Entry 8UT8 (electron microscopy, 3.20 A resolution); this record covers chains B and F of the 8 polymer chains in the assembly.

[Chain B (and F)]
Molecule: Hemagglutinin HA2 chain
Organism: Influenza A virus
Notes: chain F of this document is another copy of the same molecule, construct and numbering; everything in this record applies to it too
UniProt: A0A881CR78 (A0A881CR78_9INFA); residues -3 to 174 here correspond to UniProt positions 336-513 (UniProt number = residue number + 339)
Chain sequence (231 residues; numbered -3 to 227; the number before each row is that of its first residue; numbers below 1 keep their minus sign (Pro-3 is residue -3)):
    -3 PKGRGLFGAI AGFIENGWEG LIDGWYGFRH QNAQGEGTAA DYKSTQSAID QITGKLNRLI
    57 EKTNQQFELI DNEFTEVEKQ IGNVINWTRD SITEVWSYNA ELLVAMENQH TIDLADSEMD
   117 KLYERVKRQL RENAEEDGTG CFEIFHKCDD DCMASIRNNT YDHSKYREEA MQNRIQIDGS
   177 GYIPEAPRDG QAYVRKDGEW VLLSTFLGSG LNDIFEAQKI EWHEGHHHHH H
Not modelled in the structure: -3 to 4, 172-227
Differences from the reference sequence: conflict Thr71 (Asn410 in A0A881CR78); expression tag (175-227)
Disulfide bonds: Cys144-Cys148
Covalently attached groups: N-acetylglucosamine (NAG) linked to Asn82, Asn154

[Interface between chain B and chain F]
Residue-residue contacts (35):
  Arg54(B) - Leu98(F)
  Glu57(B) - Tyr94(F)
  Thr59(B) - Glu90(F)  hydrogen bond
  Gln61(B) - Asp86(F)  hydrogen bond
  Gln61(B) - Glu90(F)
  Phe63(B) - Trp83(F)
  Phe63(B) - Asp86(F)
  Phe63(B) - Ser87(F)
  Phe63(B) - Glu90(F)
  Ile66(B) - Asn79(F)
  Ile66(B) - Val80(F)  hydrophobic
  Ile66(B) - Trp83(F)  hydrophobic
  Ile77(B) - Gln76(F)
  Ile77(B) - Ile77(F)  hydrophobic
  Thr84(B) - Trp83(F)
  Thr84(B) - Thr84(F)
  Arg85(B) - Trp83(F)
  Ile88(B) - Ser87(F)
  Val91(B) - Val91(F)  hydrophobic
  Trp92(B) - Glu90(F)
  Trp92(B) - Val91(F)
  Trp92(B) - Tyr94(F)  hydrophobic
  Asn95(B) - Tyr94(F)  hydrogen bond (backbone-side chain)
  Asn95(B) - Asn95(F)
  Leu99(B) - Tyr94(F)
  Leu99(B) - Leu98(F)  hydrophobic
  Met102(B) - Met102(F)  hydrophobic
  Arg124(B) - Ile10(F)
  Arg124(B) - Tyr119(F)
  Arg124(B) - Gly134(F)
  Arg127(B) - Glu131(F)  salt bridge
  Arg127(B) - Glu132(F)  hydrogen bond (side chain-backbone)
  Arg127(B) - Asp133(F)
  Glu128(B) - Arg170(F)  salt bridge
  Arg163(B) - Glu131(F)  salt bridge
Also at the interface, not in a pair above, chain B (22 interface residues in all): Val73, Ile81, Ile171
Also at the interface, not in a pair above, chain F (24 interface residues in all): Ala101, Phe141, Ile171

[In short]
Chain B and chain F form an interface of 22 and 24 residues respectively, with 4 hydrogen bonds and 3 salt
bridges. Polar pairs include Arg127(B)-Glu131(F), Glu128(B)-Arg170(F) and Arg163(B)-Glu131(F). Covalently
linked N-acetylglucosamine: at Asn82(B) and Asn154(B).
Both chains are Hemagglutinin HA2 chain (Influenza A virus). Entry 8UT8 (CryoEM structure of A/Shanghai/1/2013
H7 in complex with polyclonal Fab from mice immunized with H7 stem ...) was determined by electron microscopy
together with 8UT4, 8UT6, 8UT7, 8UT9 and 8UWA from the same study.
